PDB entry 8IMJ | electron microscopy, 2.59 A resolution | chains 0 and y of the 52 polymer chains in the assembly

== Chain 0 ==
Name: ApcE
From: Anthocerotibacter panamensis
Chain sequence (1136 residues; numbered 1 to 1136; the number before each row is that of its first residue):
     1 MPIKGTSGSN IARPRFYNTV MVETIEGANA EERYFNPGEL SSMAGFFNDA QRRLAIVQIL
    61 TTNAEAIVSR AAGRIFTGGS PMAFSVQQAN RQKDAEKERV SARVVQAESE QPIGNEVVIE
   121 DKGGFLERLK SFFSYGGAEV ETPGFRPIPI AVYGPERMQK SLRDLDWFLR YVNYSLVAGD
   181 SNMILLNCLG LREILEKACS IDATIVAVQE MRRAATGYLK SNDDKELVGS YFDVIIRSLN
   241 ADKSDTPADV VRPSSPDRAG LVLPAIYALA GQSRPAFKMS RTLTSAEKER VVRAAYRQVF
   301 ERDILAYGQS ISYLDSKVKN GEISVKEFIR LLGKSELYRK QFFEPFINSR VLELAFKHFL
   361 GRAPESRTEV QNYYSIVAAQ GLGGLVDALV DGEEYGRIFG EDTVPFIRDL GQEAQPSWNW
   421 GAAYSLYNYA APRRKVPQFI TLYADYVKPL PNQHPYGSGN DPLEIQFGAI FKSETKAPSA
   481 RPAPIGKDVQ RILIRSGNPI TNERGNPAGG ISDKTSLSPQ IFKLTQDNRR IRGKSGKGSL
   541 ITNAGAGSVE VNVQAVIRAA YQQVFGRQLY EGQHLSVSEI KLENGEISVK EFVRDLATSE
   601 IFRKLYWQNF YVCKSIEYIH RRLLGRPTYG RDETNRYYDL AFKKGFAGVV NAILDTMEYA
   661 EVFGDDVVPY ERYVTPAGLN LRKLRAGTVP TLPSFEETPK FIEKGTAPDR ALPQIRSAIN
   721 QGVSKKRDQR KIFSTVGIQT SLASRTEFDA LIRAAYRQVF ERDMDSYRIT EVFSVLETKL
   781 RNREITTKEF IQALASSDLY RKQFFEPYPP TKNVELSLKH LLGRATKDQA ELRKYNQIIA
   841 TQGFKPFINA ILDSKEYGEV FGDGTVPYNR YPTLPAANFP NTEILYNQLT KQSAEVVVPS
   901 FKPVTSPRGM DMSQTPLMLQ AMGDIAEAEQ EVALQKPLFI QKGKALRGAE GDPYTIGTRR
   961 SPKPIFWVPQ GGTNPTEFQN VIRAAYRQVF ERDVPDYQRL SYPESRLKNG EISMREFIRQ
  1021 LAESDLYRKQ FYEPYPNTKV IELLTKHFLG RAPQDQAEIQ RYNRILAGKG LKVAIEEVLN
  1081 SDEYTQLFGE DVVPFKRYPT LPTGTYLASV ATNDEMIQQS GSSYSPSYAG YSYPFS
Unresolved in the structure: 1, 78-146, 530-548, 1135-1136
Small-molecule neighbours:
  - phycocyanobilin (CYC), molecule 1: P14, F16, L261, L263, Y267, L410, E413, A414, Q415, P416, S417, W418, W420
  - phycocyanobilin (CYC), molecule 2: F76, I148, R157, K160, S161, R163, D164, L165, W167, F168, Y171, N187, L191, I194, L195, A198, C199, A203, T204
  - phycocyanobilin (CYC), molecule 3: R302, Y307, Y429, R433
  - phycocyanobilin (CYC), molecule 4: I347, N348, S349, R367, V370, Q371, Y374, I440
  - phycocyanobilin (CYC), molecule 5: Y456, Y611, V612, C613, R631, T634, N635, Y638
  - phycocyanobilin (CYC), molecule 6: I465, Q466, F467, G468, R567
  - phycocyanobilin (CYC), molecule 7: I492, L493, I494, R495, P499, N502, R504
  - phycocyanobilin (CYC), molecule 8: G722, V723, R727, T873, L874, P875, A876, F879
  - phycocyanobilin (CYC), molecule 9: S741, L742, V775, T778, K779, R781, N782, E784
  - phycocyanobilin (CYC), molecule 10: R762, L889, T890, K891
  - phycocyanobilin (CYC), molecule 11: P809, P810, T811, Q829, L832, R833, N836, S900
  - phycocyanobilin (CYC), molecule 12: I956, G957, T958, R960, Y1098, T1100, L1101, P1102, T1103, Y1106
  - phycocyanobilin (CYC), molecule 13: R992, M1116, I1117, S1120, G1121
  - phycocyanobilin (CYC), molecule 14: Y1002, S1005, R1006, K1008, N1009, E1011
  - phycocyanobilin (CYC), molecule 15: P1036, N1037, T1038, Q1056, I1059, Q1060, N1063

== Chain y ==
Name: ApcB2
From: Anthocerotibacter panamensis
Chain sequence (162 residues; numbered 1 to 162; the number before each row is that of its first residue):
     1 MQDAITSVIN TYDVQGKYFD TSAFDKLKAY YATGELRVRA AGTISANAAT IIKEASAKLF
    61 SNQPDLVRPG GNAYTTRRYA ACVRDMDYFL RYATYAMLAG DTSILDERVL NGLKETYNSL
   121 GVPISSTVQG IQAMKEVTGS LVGSGAAKEM GVYFDYLSSG LS
Small-molecule neighbours:
  - phycocyanobilin (CYC), molecule 1: L59, L66, N72, A73, R77, R78, A81, C82, R84, D85, M86, Y88, F89, Y92, R108, V109, L113, T116, Y117, L120, V122, P123, S126, T127
  - phycocyanobilin (CYC), molecule 2: V67, Y74, T75, T76, Y79

== Chain 0 / chain y interface ==
Contacting residue pairs (37):
  A945(0) - V14(y)
  A945(0) - Q15(y)
  G948(0) - V14(y)
  A949(0) - Q15(y)
  D952(0) - V14(y)
  P953(0) - N10(y)
  P953(0) - V14(y)
  Y954(0) - T6(y)
  Y954(0) - N10(y)
  T955(0) - Q2(y)
  T955(0) - N10(y)
  R992(0) - Y88(y)
  D1114(0) - N111(y)
  M1116(0) - L113(y)  hydrophobic
  M1116(0) - T116(y)
  I1117(0) - T116(y)
  Q1118(0) - E115(y)
  Q1118(0) - T116(y)  hydrogen bond
  Q1118(0) - S119(y)  hydrogen bond (backbone-side chain)
  Q1118(0) - L120(y)
  Q1119(0) - L120(y)
  G1121(0) - R77(y)
  S1122(0) - R77(y)
  S1125(0) - Y74(y)
  S1125(0) - T75(y)
  S1125(0) - R78(y)  hydrogen bond (backbone-side chain)
  P1126(0) - R78(y)
  S1127(0) - G70(y)
  S1127(0) - G71(y)
  S1127(0) - N72(y)  hydrogen bond
  S1127(0) - R78(y)
  Y1128(0) - G70(y)  hydrogen bond (backbone-backbone)
  G1130(0) - D65(y)
  G1130(0) - R68(y)
  Y1131(0) - D65(y)
  Y1131(0) - S125(y)  hydrogen bond
  S1132(0) - D65(y)  hydrogen bond
Other interface residues (no listed pair), chain 0 (28 interface residues in all): G943, K944, G951, R959, S1120, Y1124
Other interface residues (no listed pair), chain y (27 interface residues in all): D13, G16, K17, R84, G112

== Overview ==
28 residues of chain 0 and 27 residues of chain y are in contact, with 7 hydrogen bonds. Polar contacts
include Q1118(0)-T116(y), Q1118(0)-S119(y) and S1125(0)-R78(y). One phycocyanobilin molecule is bound between
chain 0 and chain y. Bound to chain 0: 15 copies of phycocyanobilin.
Here chain 0 is ApcE and chain y is ApcB2, both from Anthocerotibacter panamensis. Entry 8IMJ (A'1-A'2,
A'3-A'4, B1-B2, C1-C2 cylinder in cyanobacterial phycobilisome from Anthocerotibacter panamensis (Cluster B))
was determined by electron microscopy (same publication as 8IMI, 8IMK, 8IML, 8IMM, 8IMN and 8IMO).
